Entry 3NVW (X-ray diffraction, 1.60 A resolution); this record covers chains A and C of the 6 polymer chains in the assembly.

Chain A:
Molecule: Xanthine dehydrogenase/oxidase
From: Bos taurus
Notes: EC 1.17.1.4, 1.17.3.2; fragment: Iron-Sulfur Binding Domain
UniProtKB: P80457 (XDH_BOVIN); residues 2-165 here = UniProt positions 2-165
Amino-acid sequence (164 residues; numbered 2 to 165; the number before each row is that of its first residue):
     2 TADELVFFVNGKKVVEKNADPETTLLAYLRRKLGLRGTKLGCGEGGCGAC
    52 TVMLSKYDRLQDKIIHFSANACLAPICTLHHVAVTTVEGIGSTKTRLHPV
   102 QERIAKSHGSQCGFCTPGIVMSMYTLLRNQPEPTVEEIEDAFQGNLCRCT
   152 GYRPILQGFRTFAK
Metal / ion sites: 2Fe-2S cluster Fe site 1: Cys43, Cys48, Cys51, Cys73; 2Fe-2S cluster Fe site 2: Cys113, Cys116, Cys148, Cys150
Small-molecule neighbours:
  - FAD (flavin-adenine dinucleotide): Glu45, Gly46, Gly47, Leu74
  - 2Fe-2S cluster (FES), molecule 1: Lys40, Leu41, Gly42, Cys43, Gly44, Gly46, Gly47, Cys48, Gly49, Ala50, Cys51, Asn71, Cys73
  - 2Fe-2S cluster (FES), molecule 2: Ser111, Gln112, Cys113, Gly114, Phe115, Cys116, Cys148, Arg149, Cys150, Thr151
  - MTE (phosphonic acidmono-(2-amino-5,6-dimercapto-4-oxo-3,7,8a,9,10,10a-hexahydro-4H-8-oxa-1,3,9,10-tetraaza-anthracen-7-ylmethyl)ester): Gln112, Cys113, Cys150
Curated features (UniProtKB/Swiss-Prot):
  - binding site ([2Fe-2S] cluster): Cys43, Cys48, Cys51, Cys73, Cys113, Cys116, Cys148, Cys150

Chain C:
Molecule: Xanthine dehydrogenase/oxidase
From: Bos taurus
Notes: EC 1.17.1.4, 1.17.3.2; fragment: Molybdenum Binding Domain
UniProtKB: P80457 (XDH_BOVIN); residue numbers follow UniProt; this construct covers 571-1326
Amino-acid sequence (756 residues; numbered 571 to 1326; the number before each row is that of its first residue):
   571 DTVGRPLPHLAAAMQASGEAVYCDDIPRYENELFLRLVTSTRAHAKIKSI
   621 DVSEAQKVPGFVCFLSADDIPGSNETGLFNDETVFAKDTVTCVGHIIGAV
   671 VADTPEHAERAAHVVKVTYEDLPAIITIEDAIKNNSFYGSELKIEKGDLK
   721 KGFSEADNVVSGELYIGGQDHFYLETHCTIAIPKGEEGEMELFVSTQNAM
   771 KTQSFVAKMLGVPVNRILVRVKRMGGGFGGKETRSTLVSVAVALAAYKTG
   821 HPVRCMLDRNEDMLITGGRHPFLARYKVGFMKTGTIVALEVDHYSNAGNS
   871 RDLSHSIMERALFHMDNCYKIPNIRGTGRLCKTNLSSNTAFRGFGGPQAL
   921 FIAENWMSEVAVTCGLPAEEVRWKNMYKEGDLTHFNQRLEGFSVPRCWDE
   971 CLKSSQYYARKSEVDKFNKENCWKKRGLCIIPTKFGISFTVPFLNQAGAL
  1021 IHVYTDGSVLVSHGGTEMGQGLHTKMVQVASKALKIPISKIYISETSTNT
  1071 VPNSSPTAASVSTDIYGQAVYEACQTILKRLEPFKKKNPDGSWEDWVMAA
  1121 YQDRVSLSTTGFYRTPNLGYSFETNSGNAFHYFTYGVACSEVEIDCLTGD
  1171 HKNLRTDIVMDVGSSLNPAIDIGQVEGAFVQGLGLFTLEELHYSPEGSLH
  1221 TRGPSTYKIPAFGSIPTEFRVSLLRDCPNKKAIYASKAVGEPPLFLGASV
  1271 FFAIKDAIRAARAQHTNNNTKELFRLDSPATPEKIRNACVDKFTTLCVTG
  1321 APGNCK
Small-molecule neighbours:
  - guanine (GUN): Glu802, Leu873, Ser876, Arg880, Ala910, Phe914, Ser1008, Phe1009, Thr1010, Val1011, Leu1014, Ala1078, Ala1079
  - MTE (phosphonic acidmono-(2-amino-5,6-dimercapto-4-oxo-3,7,8a,9,10,10a-hexahydro-4H-8-oxa-1,3,9,10-tetraaza-anthracen-7-ylmethyl)ester): Gly796, Gly797, Phe798, Gly799, Arg912, Met1038, Gly1039, Gln1040, Leu1042, Thr1077, Ala1078, Ala1079, Ser1080, Val1081, Ser1082, Thr1083, Gln1194, Gly1260, Glu1261
Curated features (UniProtKB/Swiss-Prot):
  - active site: Glu1261 (Proton acceptor)
  - binding site (Mo-molybdopterin): Gln767, Phe798, Arg912, Ala1079
  - binding site (substrate): Glu802, Arg880, Phe914, Thr1010

Chain A / chain C interface:
Contacting residue pairs (94; chain A residue first):
  Glu23(A) with Arg680(C), salt bridge
  Ala28(A) with Glu676(C)
  Arg31(A) with Asp594(C), salt bridge; Asp595(C), salt bridge
  Arg32(A) with Pro675(C); Glu676(C), salt bridge
  Arg37(A) with Asp595(C); Pro597(C)
  Gly38(A) with Gly588(C)
  Lys40(A) with Ala590(C); Tyr592(C); Asp595(C), salt bridge
  Leu41(A) with Met826(C); Asp828(C)
  Gly42(A) with Leu744(C); Arg829(C), hydrogen bond (backbone-side chain)
  Cys43(A) with Arg829(C); Pro1224(C), hydrophobic
  Glu45(A) with Gly1223(C); Pro1224(C); Ser1225(C), hydrogen bond (side chain-backbone)
  Gly47(A) with Pro1224(C)
  Val88(A) with Ala586(C); Ser587(C); Gly588(C)
  Ser93(A) with Glu589(C)
  Thr94(A) with Ala583(C); Glu589(C), hydrogen bond (backbone-side chain)
  Lys95(A) with Glu589(C)
  Leu98(A) with Ala583(C), hydrophobic; Ser587(C)
  Gln102(A) with Ala586(C), hydrogen bond (side chain-backbone); Ser587(C)
  Ile105(A) with Ala586(C), hydrophobic
  Ala106(A) with Ala582(C); Ala583(C)
  His109(A) with Pro576(C); Pro578(C); Ala1189(C)
  Ser111(A) with Gln585(C), hydrogen bond
  Gln112(A) with His579(C); Gln585(C); Gly1039(C); Gly1193(C), hydrogen bond (side chain-backbone); Gln1194(C), hydrogen bond
  Cys113(A) with Gln585(C); Tyr592(C), hydrogen bond (backbone-side chain); Met794(C); Gly795(C); Gly796(C); Met1038(C); Gly1039(C)
  Gly114(A) with Gln585(C), hydrogen bond (backbone-side chain); Tyr592(C), hydrogen bond (backbone-side chain)
  Phe115(A) with Tyr592(C), hydrogen bond (backbone-side chain); Leu744(C); Glu745(C)
  Thr117(A) with Gln585(C); Ala586(C)
  Pro118(A) with Gln585(C)
  Ile120(A) with Phe1232(C), hydrophobic
  Val121(A) with Ala586(C)
  Phe143(A) with Phe1232(C), hydrophobic
  Asn146(A) with Phe1232(C)
  Leu147(A) with Leu744(C)
  Arg149(A) with Gln739(C); Asp740(C), hydrogen bond (side chain-backbone); His741(C), hydrogen bond (side chain-backbone); Phe742(C); Leu744(C); Phe798(C); Phe911(C); Gln1201(C); Glu1209(C), salt bridge; Ile1229(C); Pro1230(C)
  Cys150(A) with Phe798(C), hydrophobic; Gly1197(C)
  Thr151(A) with Glu1196(C); Gly1197(C)
  Gly152(A) with Gly1197(C); Val1200(C); Ile1235(C); Phe1239(C)
  Tyr153(A) with Pro1230(C), hydrogen bond (side chain-backbone); Ala1231(C); Phe1232(C), hydrophobic; Ile1235(C), hydrophobic
  Arg154(A) with Ile1192(C); Glu1196(C), salt bridge; Ile1235(C)
  Pro155(A) with Glu1196(C)
  Ile156(A) with Phe1232(C), hydrophobic
  Leu157(A) with Phe1232(C), hydrophobic
Interface residues without a listed pair, chain A (49 interface residues in all): Cys48, Ala50, Glu89, Gly92, Lys107, Cys116, Cys148
Interface residues without a listed pair, chain C (56 interface residues in all): Leu577, Met584, Arg1222, Tyr1227

Overview:
49 residues of chain A and 56 residues of chain C are in contact, with 14 hydrogen bonds and 7 salt bridges.
Polar pairs include Glu23(A)-Arg680(C), Arg31(A)-Asp594(C) and Arg31(A)-Asp595(C). Compound MTE is bound
between chain A and chain C.
Chain A is Xanthine dehydrogenase/oxidase and chain C is Xanthine dehydrogenase/oxidase, both from Bos taurus;
the structure, Crystal Structure of Bovine Xanthine Oxidase in Complex with Guanine, was determined by X-ray
diffraction, deposited together with 3NVZ.
